9FFL - chains B and C of the 6 polymer chains in the assembly; structure by electron microscopy, 2.80 A resolution.

[Chain B (and C)]
Molecule: Gamma-aminobutyric acid receptor subunit beta-3
From: Homo sapiens
Notes: chain C of this document is another copy of the same molecule, construct and numbering; everything in this record applies to it too
UniProt: P28472 (GBRB3_HUMAN); residues 1-448 here correspond to UniProt positions 26-473 (UniProt number = residue number + 25)
Sequence (395 residues; numbered -53 to 448; 107 numbers in that range are skipped by the numbering (no residue carries them; nothing is unmodelled there); the number before each row is that of its first residue; numbers below 1 keep their minus sign (Met-53 is residue -53)):
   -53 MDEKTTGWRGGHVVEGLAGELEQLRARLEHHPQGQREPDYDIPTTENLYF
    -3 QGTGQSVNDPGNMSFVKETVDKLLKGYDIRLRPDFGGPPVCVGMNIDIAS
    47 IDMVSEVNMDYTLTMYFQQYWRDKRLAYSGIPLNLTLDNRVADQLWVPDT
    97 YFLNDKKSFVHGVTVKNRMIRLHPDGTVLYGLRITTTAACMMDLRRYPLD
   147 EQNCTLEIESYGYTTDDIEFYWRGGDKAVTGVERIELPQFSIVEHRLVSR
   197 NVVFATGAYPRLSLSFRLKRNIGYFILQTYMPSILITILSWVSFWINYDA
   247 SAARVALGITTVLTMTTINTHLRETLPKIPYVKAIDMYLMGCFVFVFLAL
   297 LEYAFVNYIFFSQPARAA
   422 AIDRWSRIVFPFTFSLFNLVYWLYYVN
Not modelled in the structure: -53 to 7, 448
Differences from the reference sequence: initiating methionine (-53); expression tag (-52 to 0); linker (308-314)
Disulfide bonds: Cys136-Cys150
Covalently attached groups: N-acetylglucosamine (NAG) linked to Asn80; glycan linked to Asn149
Residues lining bound ligands:
  - gamma-amino-butanoic acid (ABU): Tyr97, Glu155, Ser156, Tyr157, Phe200, Thr202, Tyr205
  - hexadecane (R16): Ile218, Ile222, Ile230, Ile234, Trp237, Pro432, Phe435, Ser436, Asn439, Trp443, Val447
UniProt features mapped onto this chain:
  - binding site (benzamidine): Asp95 to Tyr97, Glu155 to Tyr157, Phe200
  - binding site (4-aminobutanoate): Tyr97, Glu155, Tyr157, Thr202
  - binding site (histamine): Tyr97, Ser156, Tyr157, Thr202
  - glycosylation (N-linked (GlcNAc...) asparagine): Asn8, Asn80, Asn149

[How chain B and chain C interact]
Residue-residue contacts (75; chain B residue first):
  Met9(B) with Leu27(C); Arg28(C); Phe31(C), hydrogen bond (side chain-backbone); Arg71(C)
  Val12(B) with Phe31(C), hydrophobic
  Lys13(B) with Asp24(C)
  Val16(B) with Arg26(C)
  Asp17(B) with Arg26(C), salt bridge
  Tyr62(B) with Tyr97(C), hydrogen bond; Leu99(C); Tyr157(C), hydrophobic
  Thr82(B) with Gly158(C)
  Asp84(B) with Arg26(C)
  Arg86(B) with Ile25(C); Asp89(C), hydrogen bond (side chain-backbone); Leu91(C), hydrogen bond (side chain-backbone)
  Phe105(B) with Lys102(C); Lys103(C)
  His107(B) with Asp101(C), salt bridge; Lys102(C)
  Val109(B) with Thr96(C); Tyr97(C); Phe98(C), hydrophobic; Ser104(C); Phe105(C), hydrophobic
  Thr110(B) with Thr96(C), hydrogen bond (side chain-backbone); Leu128(C)
  Val111(B) with Asp95(C)
  Asn113(B) with Tyr97(C); Tyr157(C)
  Arg114(B) with Tyr157(C)
  Met115(B) with Tyr157(C), hydrophobic
  Arg117(B) with Gly158(C); Thr202(C); Tyr205(C)
  Gly127(B) with Tyr157(C)
  Leu128(B) with Tyr157(C), hydrogen bond (backbone-side chain)
  Arg129(B) with Tyr97(C); Phe98(C), hydrogen bond (side chain-backbone); Leu99(C); Asp101(C), salt bridge; Tyr157(C), hydrogen bond (backbone-side chain)
  Glu182(B) with Met137(C)
  Tyr220(B) with Pro276(C); Tyr277(C)
  Leu223(B) with Val278(C), hydrophobic; Met286(C), hydrophobic
  Gln224(B) with Arg269(C), hydrogen bond (backbone-side chain); Asp282(C)
  Met227(B) with Met286(C), hydrophobic
  Pro228(B) with Arg269(C)
  Leu231(B) with Phe289(C), hydrophobic; Phe293(C)
  Ile232(B) with Val258(C), hydrophobic; Phe289(C), hydrophobic
  Leu235(B) with Val258(C), hydrophobic; Phe293(C), hydrophobic; Leu296(C), hydrophobic
  Val238(B) with Leu297(C), hydrophobic; Ala300(C), hydrophobic
  Trp241(B) with Tyr304(C)
  Ile242(B) with Asn303(C)
  Ala249(B) with Ser247(C); Val251(C)
  Leu253(B) with Val251(C), hydrophobic; Ile255(C), hydrophobic
  Thr256(B) with Ile255(C)
  Leu259(B) with Leu259(C), hydrophobic
  Thr260(B) with Leu259(C); Thr262(C)
  Ile264(B) with Thr262(C)
  His267(B) with Thr266(C); His267(C), hydrogen bond
  Thr271(B) with Glu270(C)
  Arg428(B) with Tyr304(C)
Other interface residues (no listed pair), chain B (59 interface residues in all): Asp43, Asp48, Met49, Leu81, Leu83, Val87, Gln90, Arg180, Pro184, Gln185, Ile234, Asn243, Ala246, Ala248, Ala252, Thr257, Glu270
Other interface residues (no listed pair), chain C (61 interface residues in all): Asp30, Asn54, Phe63, Ala88, Trp92, Val93, Pro94, Val106, Ile130, Tyr159, Thr160, Phe200, Ala248, Met283

[In short]
59 residues of chain B face 61 of chain C across their interface, with 10 hydrogen bonds and 3 salt bridges.
Polar pairs include Asp17(B)-Arg26(C), His107(B)-Asp101(C) and Arg129(B)-Asp101(C). Ligands of chain B:
gamma-amino-butanoic acid and hexadecane. Covalently linked N-acetylglucosamine: at Asn80(B).
Chain B and chain C are both Gamma-aminobutyric acid receptor subunit beta-3 (Homo sapiens); the structure,
Cryo-EM structure of the alpha1beta3 GABA(A) receptor in complex with GABA and Mb25 in the short-lived ...,
was determined by electron microscopy.
